PDB entry 5L6B | X-ray diffraction, 2.60 A resolution | chains F and G of the 28 polymer chains in the assembly

Chain F:
Protein: Probable proteasome subunit alpha type-7
Source organism: Saccharomyces cerevisiae (strain ATCC 204508 / S288c)
Notes: EC 3.4.25.1
Reference sequence: P21242 (PSA7_YEAST); residues -3 to 284 here correspond to UniProt positions 1-288 (UniProt number = residue number + 4)
Sequence (288 residues; numbered -3 to 284; the number before each row is that of its first residue; numbers below 1 keep their minus sign (Met-3 is residue -3)):
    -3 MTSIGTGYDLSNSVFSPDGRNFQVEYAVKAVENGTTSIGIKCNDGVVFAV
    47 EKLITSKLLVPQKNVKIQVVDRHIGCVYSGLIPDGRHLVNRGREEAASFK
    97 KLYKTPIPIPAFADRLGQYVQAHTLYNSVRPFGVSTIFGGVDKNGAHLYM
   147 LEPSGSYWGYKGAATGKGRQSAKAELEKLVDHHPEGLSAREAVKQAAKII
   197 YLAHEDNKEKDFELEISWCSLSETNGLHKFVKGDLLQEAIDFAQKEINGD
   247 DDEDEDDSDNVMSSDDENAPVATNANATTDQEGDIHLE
Not modelled in the structure: -3 to 1, 245-284
Curated features (UniProtKB/Swiss-Prot):
  - modified residue: Thr-2 (N-acetylthreonine)

Chain G:
Protein: Proteasome subunit alpha type-1
Source organism: Saccharomyces cerevisiae (strain ATCC 204508 / S288c)
Notes: EC 3.4.25.1
Reference sequence: P21243 (PSA1_YEAST); residues -8 to 243 here correspond to UniProt positions 1-252 (UniProt number = residue number + 9)
Sequence (252 residues; row label = number of the first residue in the row; numbers below 1 keep their minus sign (Met-8 is residue -8)):
    -8 MSGAAAASAAGYDRHITIFSPEGRLYQVEYAFKATNQTNINSLAVRGKDC
    42 TVVISQKKVPDKLLDPTTVSYIFCISRTIGMVVNGPIPDARNAALRAKAE
    92 AAEFRYKYGYDMPCDVLAKRMANLSQIYTQRAYMRPLGVILTFVSVDEEL
   142 GPSIYKTDPAGYYVGYKATATGPKQQEITTNLENHFKKSKIDHINEESWE
   192 KVVEFAITHMIDALGTEFSKNDLEVGVATKDKFFTLSAENIEERLVAIAE
   242 QD
Not modelled in the structure: -8 to 1, 243
Metal / ion sites: Mg2+: Thr8, Tyr119, Arg122, Met125

Chain F / chain G interface:
Contacting residue pairs (61):
  Thr2(F) - His6(G)
  Gly3(F) - His6(G)
  Tyr4(F) - Arg5(G)
  Tyr4(F) - His6(G)
  Tyr4(F) - Tyr21(G)
  Ser9(F) - Arg126(G)
  Val10(F) - His6(G)
  Val10(F) - Gln18(G)
  Phe11(F) - Gln18(G)  hydrogen bond (backbone-side chain)
  Phe11(F) - Tyr21(G)
  Phe11(F) - Ala22(G)  hydrophobic
  Phe11(F) - Ala25(G)  hydrophobic
  Phe11(F) - Arg126(G)
  Phe11(F) - Pro127(G)
  Ser12(F) - Tyr21(G)
  Pro13(F) - Tyr21(G)  hydrophobic
  Pro13(F) - Lys24(G)  hydrogen bond (backbone-side chain)
  Asp14(F) - Lys24(G)
  Gly15(F) - Tyr21(G)
  Gly15(F) - Ala25(G)
  Lys37(F) - Asp56(G)  salt bridge
  Asp110(F) - Arg82(G)
  Gln114(F) - Arg82(G)  hydrogen bond (side chain-backbone)
  Gln114(F) - Asn83(G)
  Gln114(F) - Leu86(G)
  Gln117(F) - Pro79(G)
  Gln117(F) - Asp80(G)
  Gln117(F) - Asn83(G)  hydrogen bond
  Gln117(F) - Arg126(G)
  Thr120(F) - Arg126(G)  hydrogen bond (backbone-side chain)
  Leu121(F) - Tyr124(G)
  Leu121(F) - Arg126(G)
  Tyr122(F) - Tyr124(G)
  Tyr122(F) - Met125(G)  hydrophobic
  Ser150(F) - Pro79(G)
  Gly151(F) - Pro79(G)
  Ser152(F) - Ile78(G)
  Ser152(F) - Pro79(G)
  Tyr153(F) - Arg82(G)  hydrogen bond (backbone-side chain)
  Trp154(F) - Leu55(G)  hydrophobic
  Trp154(F) - Thr59(G)
  Trp154(F) - Val60(G)  hydrophobic
  Trp154(F) - Ser61(G)
  Trp154(F) - Tyr62(G)
  Trp154(F) - Ile78(G)  hydrophobic
  Trp154(F) - Arg82(G)
  Gly155(F) - Leu55(G)
  Gly155(F) - Asp56(G)  hydrogen bond (backbone-backbone)
  Gly155(F) - Thr59(G)  hydrogen bond (backbone-side chain)
  Tyr156(F) - Leu54(G)
  Tyr156(F) - Leu55(G)
  Tyr156(F) - Asp56(G)
  Lys157(F) - Lys53(G)
  Lys157(F) - Leu54(G)  hydrogen bond (backbone-backbone)
  Lys157(F) - Leu55(G)
  Gly158(F) - Leu54(G)
  Leu172(F) - Leu54(G)  hydrophobic
  Glu173(F) - Lys53(G)
  Glu173(F) - Leu54(G)
  Val176(F) - Leu54(G)  hydrophobic
  Asp177(F) - Lys53(G)  salt bridge
Other interface residues (no listed pair), chain F (32 interface residues in all): Tyr145, Lys169
Other interface residues (no listed pair), chain G (29 interface residues in all): Asp52, Pro57, Leu128, Gly129

Summary:
The interface between chain F and chain G involves 32 residues on one side and 29 on the other; the contacts
include 9 hydrogen bonds and 2 salt bridges. Among the polar pairs are Lys37(F)-Asp56(G), Asp177(F)-Lys53(G)
and Phe11(F)-Gln18(G). Thr8(G), Tyr119(G), Arg122(G) and Met125(G) coordinate Mg2+.
Chain F is Probable proteasome subunit alpha type-7 and chain G is Proteasome subunit alpha type-1, both from
Saccharomyces cerevisiae (strain ATCC 204508 / S288c); the structure, Yeast 20S proteasome with mouse beta5i
(1-138) and mouse beta6 (97-111; 118-133) in complex with ONX ..., was determined by X-ray diffraction
together with 5L52, 5L54, 5L55, 5L5A, 5L5B, 5L5D and 30 further entries from the same study.
